Entry 8WYI (electron microscopy, 3.90 A resolution); this record covers chains a and e of the 8 polymer chains in the assembly.

== Chain a ==
Molecule: T-cell surface glycoprotein CD3 zeta chain
Source organism: Homo sapiens
UniProt: P20963 (CD3Z_HUMAN); residue numbers follow UniProt; this construct covers 1-164
Chain sequence (195 residues; each row starts with the number of its first residue):
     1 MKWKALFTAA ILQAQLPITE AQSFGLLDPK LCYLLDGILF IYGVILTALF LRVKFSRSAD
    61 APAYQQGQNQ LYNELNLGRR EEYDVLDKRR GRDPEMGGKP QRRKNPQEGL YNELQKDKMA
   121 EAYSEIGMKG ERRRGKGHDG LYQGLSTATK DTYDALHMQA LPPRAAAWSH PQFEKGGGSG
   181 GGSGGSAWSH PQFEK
Disordered / not traced: 1-25, 56-195
Differences from the reference sequence: expression tag (165-195)
Swiss-Prot annotation at these positions:
  - modified residue: S58 (Phosphoserine), Y64 (Phosphotyrosine), Y72 (Phosphotyrosine), Y83 (Phosphotyrosine), Y111 (Phosphotyrosine), Y123 (Phosphotyrosine), Y142 (Phosphotyrosine), Y153 (Phosphotyrosine)

== Chain e ==
Molecule: T-cell surface glycoprotein CD3 epsilon chain
Source organism: Homo sapiens
UniProt: P07766 (CD3E_HUMAN); numbering as in UniProt (aligned over 1-207)
Chain sequence (207 residues; numbered 1 to 207; the number before each row is that of its first residue):
     1 MQSGTHWRVL GLCLLSVGVW GQDGNEEMGG ITQTPYKVSI SGTTVILTCP QYPGSEILWQ
    61 HNDKNIGGDE DDKNIGSDED HLSLKEFSEL EQSGYYVCYP RGSKPEDANF YLYLRARVCE
   121 NCMEMDVMSV ATIVIVDICI TGGLLLLVYY WSKNRKAKAK PVTRGAGAGG RQRGQNKERP
   181 PPVPNPDYEP IRKGQRDLYS GLNQRRI
Disordered / not traced: 1-32, 154-207
Disulfide bonds: C49-C98, C119-C122

== Chain a / chain e interface ==
Pairs across the interface (7; chain a residue first):
  L27(a) - M125(e)
  L27(a) - V127(e)  hydrophobic
  K30(a) - V127(e)
  L31(a) - V127(e)  hydrophobic
  L31(a) - V130(e)  hydrophobic
  L34(a) - A131(e)  hydrophobic
  I38(a) - V134(e)  hydrophobic
Interface residues without a listed pair, chain a (6 interface residues in all): L35
Interface residues without a listed pair, chain e (6 interface residues in all): I135

== Summary ==
Chain a and chain e each contribute 6 residues to their interface.
Here chain a is T-cell surface glycoprotein CD3 zeta chain and chain e is T-cell surface glycoprotein CD3
epsilon chain, both from Homo sapiens. Entry 8WYI (T cell receptor delta 2 gamma 9 with TCRD TM domain chimera
of TRAC) was determined by electron microscopy together with 8JBV, 8JC0, 8JCB, 8WXE, 8WY0 and 8YC0 from the
same study.
